PDB entry 8GHU | electron microscopy, 3.00 A resolution | chains a and t of the 15 polymer chains in the assembly

# Chain a
Molecule: 16S rRNA
Organism: Escherichia coli
Sequence (1532 nucleotides; numbered 2 to 1533; the number before each row is that of its first residue):
     2 AAUUGAAGAG UUUGAUCAUG GCUCAGAUUG AACGCUGGCG GCAGGCCUAA CACAUGCAAG
    62 UCGAACGGUA ACAGGAAGAA GCUUGCUUCU UUGCUGACGA GUGGCGGACG GGUGAGUAAU
   122 GUCUGGGAAA CUGCCUGAUG GAGGGGGAUA ACUACUGGAA ACGGUAGCUA AUACCGCAUA
   182 ACGUCGCAAG ACCAAAGAGG GGGACCUUCG GGCCUCUUGC CAUCGGAUGU GCCCAGAUGG
   242 GAUUAGCUAG UAGGUGGGGU AACGGCUCAC CUAGGCGACG AUCCCUAGCU GGUCUGAGAG
   302 GAUGACCAGC CACACUGGAA CUGAGACACG GUCCAGACUC CUACGGGAGG CAGCAGUGGG
   362 GAAUAUUGCA CAAUGGGCGC AAGCCUGAUG CAGCCAUGCC GCGUGUAUGA AGAAGGCCUU
   422 CGGGUUGUAA AGUACUUUCA GCGGGGAGGA AGGGAGUAAA GUUAAUACCU UUGCUCAUUG
   482 ACGUUACCCG CAGAAGAAGC ACCGGCUAAC UCCGUGCCAG CAGCCGCGGU AAUACGGAGG
   542 GUGCAAGCGU UAAUCGGAAU UACUGGGCGU AAAGCGCACG CAGGCGGUUU GUUAAGUCAG
   602 AUGUGAAAUC CCCGGGCUCA ACCUGGGAAC UGCAUCUGAU ACUGGCAAGC UUGAGUCUCG
   662 UAGAGGGGGG UAGAAUUCCA GGUGUAGCGG UGAAAUGCGU AGAGAUCUGG AGGAAUACCG
   722 GUGGCGAAGG CGGCCCCCUG GACGAAGACU GACGCUCAGG UGCGAAAGCG UGGGGAGCAA
   782 ACAGGAUUAG AUACCCUGGU AGUCCACGCC GUAAACGAUG UCGACUUGGA GGUUGUGCCC
   842 UUGAGGCGUG GCUUCCGGAG CUAACGCGUU AAGUCGACCG CCUGGGGAGU ACGGCCGCAA
   902 GGUUAAAACU CAAAUGAAUU GACGGGGGCC CGCACAAGCG GUGGAGCAUG UGGUUUAAUU
   962 CGAUGCAACG CGAAGAACCU UACCUGGUCU UGACAUCCAC GGAAGUUUUC AGAGAUGAGA
  1022 AUGUGCCUUC GGGAACCGUG AGACAGGUGC UGCAUGGCUG UCGUCAGCUC GUGUUGUGAA
  1082 AUGUUGGGUU AAGUCCCGCA ACGAGCGCAA CCCUUAUCCU UUGUUGCCAG CGGUCCGGCC
  1142 GGGAACUCAA AGGAGACUGC CAGUGAUAAA CUGGAGGAAG GUGGGGAUGA CGUCAAGUCA
  1202 UCAUGGCCCU UACGACCAGG GCUACACACG UGCUACAAUG GCGCAUACAA AGAGAAGCGA
  1262 CCUCGCGAGA GCAAGCGGAC CUCAUAAAGU GCGUCGUAGU CCGGAUUGGA GUCUGCAACU
  1322 CGACUCCAUG AAGUCGGAAU CGCUAGUAAU CGUGGAUCAG AAUGCCACGG UGAAUACGUU
  1382 CCCGGGCCUU GUACACACAG CCCXUCACAC CAUGGGAGUG GGUUGCAAAA GAAGUAGGUA
  1442 GCUUAACCUU CGGGAGGGCG CUUACCACUU UGUGAUUCAU GACUGGGGUG AAGUCGUAAC
  1502 AAGGUAACCG UAGGGGAACC UGCGGUUGGA UC
Modified positions: ZIV ((2S)-4-[[(2R,3S,4R,5R)-5-(6-aminopurin-9-yl)-3,4-bis(oxidanyl)oxolan-2-yl]methyl-[2-[2-azanyl-9-[(2R,3R,4R,5R)-5-[bis(oxidanyl)phosphanyloxymethyl]-3,4-bis(oxidanyl)oxolan-2-yl]-6-oxidanylidene-3H-purin-7-yl]ethyl]amino]-2-azanyl-butanoic acid) at position 1405
Metal / ion sites: Mg2+ site 1 near U17 (its only coordinating residue here); Mg2+ site 2 near C48 (its only coordinating residue here); Mg2+ site 3 near A53 (its only coordinating residue here); Mg2+ site 4: U180, A195; Mg2+ site 5 near G266 (its only coordinating residue here); Mg2+ site 6: G299, G558; Mg2+ site 7 near C352 (its only coordinating residue here); Mg2+ site 8 near G361 (its only coordinating residue here); Mg2+ site 9 near C504 (its only coordinating residue here); Mg2+ site 10 near A560 (its only coordinating residue here); Mg2+ site 11 near C569 (its only coordinating residue here); Mg2+ site 12 near A572 (its only coordinating residue here); 6 more Mg2+ sites not listed
From the paper describing this entry:
  - conformationally variable residues: A1408, U1495, G1516

# Chain t
Molecule: 30S ribosomal protein S20
Organism: Escherichia coli
UniProt: C3TRH7 (C3TRH7_ECOLX); residues 2-86 here correspond to UniProt positions 3-87 (UniProt number = residue number + 1)
Chain sequence (85 residues; row label = number of the first residue in the row):
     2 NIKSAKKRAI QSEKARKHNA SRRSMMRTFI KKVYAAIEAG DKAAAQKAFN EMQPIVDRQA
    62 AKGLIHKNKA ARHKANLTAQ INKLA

# How chain a and chain t interact
Contacting residue pairs - 72 pairs, chain a then chain t:
  A60(a) with Ile-3(t), sugar contact; Ser-5(t), hydrogen bond to the sugar
  G61(a) with Ser-5(t), base contact
  A101(a) with Lys-4(t), salt bridge to the phosphate
  G102(a) with Lys-4(t), salt bridge to the phosphate
  U103(a) with Lys-8(t), salt bridge to the phosphate; Ile-11(t), phosphate contact
  G104(a) with Lys-8(t), hydrogen bond to the base; Gln-12(t), phosphate contact
  G105(a) with Gln-12(t), phosphate contact
  G107(a) with Ser-5(t), base contact
  G108(a) with Ser-5(t), base contact; Arg-9(t), base contact
  C132(a) with Asn-69(t), phosphate contact
  U150(a) with Lys-15(t), base contact
  C175(a) with His-19(t), hydrogen bond to the sugar
  C176(a) with Arg-23(t), salt bridge to the phosphate; Lys-63(t), salt bridge to the phosphate
  G177(a) with Arg-23(t), salt bridge to the phosphate; Arg-59(t), salt bridge to the phosphate
  C178(a) with Arg-59(t), salt bridge to the phosphate
  G184(a) with Lys-68(t), sugar contact
  U185(a) with Ala-72(t), phosphate contact; Lys-75(t), hydrogen bond to the sugar
  C186(a) with Ala-72(t), sugar contact; Lys-75(t), hydrogen bond to the sugar; Ala-76(t), phosphate contact; Thr-79(t), sugar contact
  G187(a) with Ala-76(t), phosphate contact; Thr-79(t), sugar contact
  G191(a) with Phe-50(t), base contact
  A192(a) with Gln-54(t), base contact
  C193(a) with Gln-54(t), base contact; Pro-55(t), sugar contact
  C194(a) with Asp-58(t), hydrogen bond to the sugar; Arg-59(t), sugar contact
  A195(a) with Ala-62(t), sugar contact
  A223(a) with Ala-62(t), phosphate contact
  U224(a) with Lys-68(t), salt bridge to the phosphate
  G259(a) with Tyr-35(t), hydrogen bond to the phosphate; Asn-77(t), phosphate contact; Leu-78(t), phosphate contact
  G260(a) with Arg-73(t), salt bridge to the phosphate; His-74(t), phosphate contact
  U261(a) with Lys-70(t), salt bridge to the phosphate; Arg-73(t), salt bridge to the phosphate
  A262(a) with His-67(t), salt bridge to the phosphate; Asn-69(t), hydrogen bond to the sugar
  A263(a) with Asn-69(t), phosphate contact
  C322(a) with Arg-17(t), sugar contact
  U323(a) with Arg-9(t), hydrogen bond to the sugar; Arg-24(t), salt bridge to the phosphate
  A325(a) with Gly-64(t), phosphate contact; His-67(t), phosphate contact
  G326(a) with His-67(t), salt bridge to the phosphate
  G332(a) with Asn-2(t), phosphate contact; Ile-3(t), phosphate contact; Ala-6(t), phosphate contact; Ala-10(t), sugar contact
  U333(a) with Asn-2(t), phosphate contact
  G350(a) with Asn-2(t), phosphate contact
  A1437(a) with Arg-28(t), salt bridge to the phosphate
  G1438(a) with Arg-28(t), salt bridge to the phosphate
  G1439(a) with Lys-32(t), phosphate contact
  A1447(a) with His-19(t), base contact
  G1457(a) with Met-26(t), sugar contact; Thr-29(t), sugar contact
  G1458(a) with Ser-22(t), sugar contact; Ser-25(t), phosphate contact; Thr-29(t), phosphate contact
  G1459(a) with Ala-21(t), phosphate contact; Ser-25(t), hydrogen bond to the phosphate
Also at the interface, not in a pair above, chain a (49 interface residues in all): U133, G324, G331, A1456
Also at the interface, not in a pair above, chain t (48 interface residues in all): Ala-16, Asn-20, Phe-30, Leu-65, Ile-66

# Overview
Chain a and chain t form an interface of 49 and 48 residues respectively; the contacts include 10 hydrogen
bonds and 17 salt bridges. Polar contacts include G104(a)/Lys-8(t), A60(a)/Ser-5(t) and C175(a)/His-19(t). The
Mg2+ site 4 is built by U180(a) and A195(a). The paper reports conformational variability at A1408(a),
U1495(a) and G1516(a).
Chain a is 16S rRNA and chain t is 30S ribosomal protein S20, both from Escherichia coli; the structure,
Methyltransferase RmtC bound to the 30S ribosomal subunit, was determined by electron microscopy.
